PDB entry 1HUT | X-ray diffraction, 2.90 A resolution | chains L and H of the 3 polymer chains in the assembly

== Chain L ==
Molecule: ALPHA-Thrombin light chain
From: Homo sapiens
Notes: EC 3.4.21.5
UniProt: P00734 (THRB_HUMAN); residues 1-14 here correspond to UniProt positions 336-349 (UniProt number = residue number + 335)
Sequence (36 residues; numbered 1 to 15 plus 21 insertion-coded residues; the number before each row is that of its first residue; a row labelled like 14A-14M holds insertion residues (14A, then the next letters in order)):
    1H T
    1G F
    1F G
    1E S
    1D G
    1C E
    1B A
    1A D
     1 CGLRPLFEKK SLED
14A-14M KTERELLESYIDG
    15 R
UniProt features mapped onto this chain:
  - site: Arg15 (Cleavage)

== Chain H ==
Molecule: ALPHA-Thrombin heavy chain
From: Homo sapiens
Notes: EC 3.4.21.5
UniProt: P00734 (THRB_HUMAN); the construct lacks a stretch of the UniProt sequence and is renumbered around it, so the offset changes along the chain: 16-36 = UniProt 364-384; 37-60 = UniProt 386-409; 61-77 = UniProt 419-435; 78-97 = UniProt 437-456; 7 more segments
Sequence (259 residues; row label = number of the first residue in the row; note: 2 numbers in that range are skipped by the numbering (no residue carries them; nothing is unmodelled there); a row labelled like 60A-60I holds insertion residues (60A, then the next letters in order)):
    16 IVEGSDAEIG MSPWQVMLFR K
   36A S
    37 PQELLCGASL ISDRWVLTAA HCLL
60A-60I YPPWDKNFT
    61 ENDLLVRIGK HSRTRYE
   77A R
    78 NIEKISMLEK IYIHPRYNWR
   97A E
    98 NLDRDIALMK LKKPVAFSDY IHPVCLPDRE TA
129A-129C ASL
   130 LQAGYKGRVT GWGNLKETW
148A-148F TANVGK
   150 GQPSVLQVVN LPIVERPVCK DSTRIRITDN MFCAG
  184A Y
   185 KP
186A-186D DEGK
   187 RGDACEGDSG GPFVMKSP
204A-204B FN
   205 NRWYQMGIVS WGE
   219 GCD
  221A R
   222 DGKYGFYTHV FRLKKWIQKV IDQFGE
Unresolved in the structure: 148A-148F
Disulfide bonds: Cys42-Cys58, Cys168-Cys182, Cys191-Cys220
Small-molecule neighbours: d-Phe-Pro-Arg chloromethylketone (PPACK) (0G7; D-phenylalanyl-N-[(3S)-6-carbamimidamido-1-chloro-2-oxohexan-3-yl]-L-prolinamide): His57, Tyr60A, Trp60D, Lys60F, Glu97A, Asn98, Leu99, Ile174, Asp189, Ala190, Cys191, Glu192, Gly193, Asp194, Ser195, Ser214, Trp215, Gly216, Gly219, Cys220, Asp221, Gly226
UniProt features mapped onto this chain:
  - region: Ala183 to Val200 (High affinity receptor-binding region which is also known as the TP508 peptide)
  - active site (Charge relay system): His57, Asp102, Ser195
  - glycosylation: Asn60G (N-linked (GlcNAc...) (complex) asparagine)

== Chain L / chain H interface ==
Cross-chain cystine bridges: Cys1(L)-Cys122(H)
Contacting residue pairs - 69 pairs, chain L then chain H:
  Cys1(L) with Pro120(H); Val121(H); Cys122(H), disulfide; Arg206(H), hydrogen bond (backbone-side chain)
  Asp1A(L) with His119(H), salt bridge; Arg206(H)
  Ala1B(L) with Arg206(H)
  Glu1C(L) with Phe114(H); Pro120(H)
  Ser1E(L) with Cys122(H); Leu123(H), hydrogen bond (backbone-backbone); Tyr208(H), hydrogen bond
  Gly1F(L) with Leu123(H); Pro124(H); Lys235(H)
  Phe1G(L) with Leu123(H); Lys235(H); Gln239(H)
  Thr1H(L) with Ile47(H), hydrogen bond (backbone-backbone); Ser48(H); Leu123(H)
  Gly2(L) with Pro120(H), hydrogen bond (backbone-backbone); Val121(H); Cys122(H), hydrogen bond (backbone-side chain); Arg206(H); Trp207(H), hydrogen bond (backbone-backbone)
  Leu3(L) with His119(H), hydrogen bond (backbone-side chain); Asn205(H); Arg206(H)
  Arg4(L) with Gly25(H); Met26(H), hydrogen bond (side chain-backbone); Pro28(H); Trp29(H); Trp207(H)
  Pro5(L) with Asp116(H); His119(H)
  Leu6(L) with Ile24(H), hydrophobic; Asp116(H)
  Phe7(L) with Glu23(H); Ile24(H)
  Glu8(L) with Lys202(H), salt bridge
  Asp14(L) with Glu23(H); Met26(H); Arg137(H), salt bridge
  Lys14A(L) with Glu23(H), hydrogen bond (backbone-side chain)
  Thr14B(L) with Met26(H); Arg137(H), hydrogen bond (backbone-side chain); Asn159(H), hydrogen bond (backbone-side chain)
  Glu14C(L) with Arg137(H); Lys202(H), salt bridge; Trp207(H)
  Glu14E(L) with Asn159(H); Lys186D(H), salt bridge
  Leu14F(L) with Lys135(H); Gly136(H); Asn159(H)
  Leu14G(L) with Lys202(H)
  Ser14I(L) with Gly133(H); Tyr134(H); Lys135(H), hydrogen bond (side chain-backbone)
  Tyr14J(L) with Leu129C(H); Tyr134(H), hydrophobic; Lys135(H); Met201(H); Lys202(H), hydrogen bond (side chain-backbone); Pro204(H), hydrophobic
  Gly14M(L) with Pro204(H)
  Arg15(L) with Pro204(H), hydrogen bond (side chain-backbone); Asn205(H)
Other interface residues (no listed pair), chain H (39 interface residues in all): Tyr117, Tyr184A, Asn204B, Ile242, Asp243, Glu247

== Summary ==
26 residues of chain L face 39 of chain H across their interface; the contacts include 1 disulfide bond, 15
hydrogen bonds and 5 salt bridges. Polar contacts include Asp1A(L)-His119(H), Glu8(L)-Lys202(H) and
Asp14(L)-Arg137(H). Bound to chain H: d-Phe-Pro-Arg chloromethylketone (PPACK).
Chain L is ALPHA-Thrombin light chain and chain H is ALPHA-Thrombin heavy chain, both from Homo sapiens; the
structure, The structure of alpha-thrombin inhibited by a 15-mer single-stranded DNA aptamer, was determined
by X-ray diffraction.
